Entry 5YEM (X-ray diffraction, 1.49 A resolution); this record covers chains B and D of the 4 polymer chains in the assembly.

# Chain B (and D)
Protein: Catalase
From: Mycothermus thermophilus
Notes: EC 1.11.1.6; chain D of this document is another copy of the same molecule, construct and numbering; everything in this record applies to it too
UniProtKB: M4GGR5 (M4GGR5_9PEZI); residues 21-698 here correspond to UniProt positions 40-717 (UniProt number = residue number + 19)
Sequence (678 residues; numbered 21 to 698; the number before each row is that of its first residue):
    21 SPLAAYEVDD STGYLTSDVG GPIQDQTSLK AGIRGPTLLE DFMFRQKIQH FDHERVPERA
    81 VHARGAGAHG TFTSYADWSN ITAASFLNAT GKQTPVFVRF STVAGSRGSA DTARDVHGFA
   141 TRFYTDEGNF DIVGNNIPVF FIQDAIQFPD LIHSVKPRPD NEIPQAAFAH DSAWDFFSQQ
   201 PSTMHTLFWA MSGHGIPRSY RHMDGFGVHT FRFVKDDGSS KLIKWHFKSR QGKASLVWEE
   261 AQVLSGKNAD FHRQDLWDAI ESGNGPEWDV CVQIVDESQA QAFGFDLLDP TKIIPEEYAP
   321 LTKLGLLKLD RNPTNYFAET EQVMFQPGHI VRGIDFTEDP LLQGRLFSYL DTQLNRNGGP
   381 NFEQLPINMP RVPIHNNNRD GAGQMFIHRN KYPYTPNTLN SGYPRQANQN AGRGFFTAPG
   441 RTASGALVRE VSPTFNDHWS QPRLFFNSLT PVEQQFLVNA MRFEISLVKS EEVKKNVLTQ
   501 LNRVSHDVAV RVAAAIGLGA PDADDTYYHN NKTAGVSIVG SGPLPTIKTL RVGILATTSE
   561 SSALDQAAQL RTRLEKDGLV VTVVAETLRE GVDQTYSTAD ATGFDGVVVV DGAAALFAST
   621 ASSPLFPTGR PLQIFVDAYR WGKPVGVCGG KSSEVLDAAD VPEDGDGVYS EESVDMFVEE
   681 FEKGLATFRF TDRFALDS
Sequence notes: engineered mutation Phe188 (Thr207 in M4GGR5)
Metal / ion sites: Ca2+ near Ser255 (its only coordinating residue here); heme Fe near Tyr369 (its only coordinating residue here)
Residues lining bound ligands:
  - heme (HEM), molecule 1: Ile68, Phe71, Asp72
  - heme (HEM), molecule 2: Arg79, Ala80, Val81, His82, Arg119, Ser121, Gly138, Phe139, Ala140, Val153, Gly154, Asn155, Phe160, Ala165, Phe168, Val228, His229, Val343, Met344, Phe345, Leu361, Arg365, Ser368, Tyr369, Thr372, Gln373, Arg376
Reported in the primary citation:
  - mutagenesis - T188F: decreased catalytic activity
  - mutagenesis - T188F, E484I: increased catalytic activity on catechol
  - mutagenesis - E484D: unchanged catalytic activity

# Interface between chain B and chain D
Pairs across the interface (267):
  Gln44(B) with Arg449(D)
  Asp45(B) with Ile166(D)
  Gln46(B) with Ile166(D); Gln167(D); Asp170(D), hydrogen bond; Gln200(D)
  Thr47(B) with Asp164(D); Ile166(D); Arg449(D); Glu450(D); Val451(D)
  Ser48(B) with Asp164(D), hydrogen bond; Ile166(D); Val448(D); Arg449(D)
  Leu49(B) with Leu447(D); Val448(D); Arg449(D)
  Lys50(B) with Ala446(D); Leu447(D); Val448(D), hydrogen bond (backbone-backbone); Glu450(D), hydrogen bond (side chain-backbone)
  Ala51(B) with Ala443(D); Leu447(D), hydrophobic
  Gly52(B) with Ser444(D); Ala446(D), hydrogen bond (backbone-backbone); Val448(D)
  Ile53(B) with Val448(D); Glu450(D); Val451(D); Ser452(D)
  Arg54(B) with Ala300(D); Gln301(D); Asp306(D), salt bridge; Leu308(D); Glu358(D); Ser452(D)
  Gly55(B) with Glu358(D)
  Pro56(B) with Glu358(D); Gln363(D)
  Thr57(B) with Gln363(D), hydrogen bond (backbone-side chain)
  Leu58(B) with Leu447(D), hydrophobic
  Asp61(B) with Arg449(D), salt bridge
  Met63(B) with Arg449(D)
  Phe64(B) with Ala165(D), hydrophobic; Ile166(D), hydrophobic; Gly364(D); Phe367(D), hydrophobic
  Arg65(B) with Phe367(D)
  Lys67(B) with Ile166(D), hydrogen bond (side chain-backbone); Pro169(D); Asp170(D), salt bridge
  Ile68(B) with Ala165(D); Pro169(D); Phe367(D), hydrophobic; Ser368(D)
  Gln69(B) with Asp371(D)
  Phe71(B) with Ala80(D), hydrophobic; Phe168(D), hydrophobic; Pro169(D), hydrophobic; Ile172(D), hydrophobic
  Asp72(B) with Phe367(D); Ser368(D), hydrogen bond; Asp371(D); Thr372(D), hydrogen bond (backbone-side chain); Asn375(D)
  His73(B) with Asp371(D), salt bridge; Leu374(D); Asn375(D), hydrogen bond
  Glu74(B) with His173(D), salt bridge
  Arg75(B) with Pro77(D); Glu78(D); Ala80(D), hydrogen bond (side chain-backbone); Lys176(D); Asn375(D), hydrogen bond (backbone-side chain)
  Val76(B) with Pro77(D)
  Pro77(B) with Arg75(D); Val76(D); Pro77(D)
  Glu78(B) with Arg75(D); Arg127(D), salt bridge
  Ala80(B) with Arg75(D), hydrogen bond (backbone-side chain)
  Arg84(B) with Gln185(D)
  Ser126(B) with Arg127(D), hydrogen bond; Gly128(D)
  Arg127(B) with Glu78(D), salt bridge; Ser126(D), hydrogen bond; Arg127(D); Gly128(D); Glu182(D), salt bridge
  Gly128(B) with Ser126(D); Arg127(D); Gly128(D); Ser129(D); Gln185(D), hydrogen bond (backbone-side chain)
  Ser129(B) with Arg127(D); Gly128(D)
  Asp164(B) with Thr47(D); Ser48(D), hydrogen bond
  Ala165(B) with Phe64(D), hydrophobic; Ile68(D)
  Ile166(B) with Asp45(D); Gln46(D); Thr47(D); Ser48(D); Phe64(D), hydrophobic; Lys67(D), hydrogen bond (backbone-side chain)
  Gln167(B) with Gln46(D)
  Phe168(B) with Phe71(D), hydrophobic
  Pro169(B) with Lys67(D); Ile68(D); Phe71(D), hydrophobic
  Asp170(B) with Gln46(D), hydrogen bond; Lys67(D), salt bridge
  Ile172(B) with Phe71(D), hydrophobic
  His173(B) with Glu74(D), salt bridge
  Lys176(B) with Arg75(D)
  Arg178(B) with Trp277(D)
  Pro179(B) with Asn335(D); Tyr336(D), hydrogen bond (backbone-backbone)
  Asp180(B) with Trp277(D); Pro333(D); Thr334(D); Tyr336(D), hydrogen bond (backbone-backbone)
  Asn181(B) with Arg273(D); Trp277(D); Tyr336(D)
  Glu182(B) with Arg127(D), salt bridge; Arg273(D), salt bridge; Tyr336(D), hydrogen bond
  Ile183(B) with Arg273(D); Gln274(D)
  Pro184(B) with Asp270(D)
  Gln185(B) with Arg84(D); Gly128(D), hydrogen bond (side chain-backbone); Ala269(D); Asp270(D), hydrogen bond (backbone-side chain)
  Gln200(B) with Gln46(D)
  Glu259(B) with Pro627(D); Arg630(D), salt bridge; Gln633(D)
  Gln262(B) with Gly266(D); Lys267(D)
  Ser265(B) with Gly266(D), hydrogen bond (side chain-backbone)
  Gly266(B) with Gln262(D); Ser265(D), hydrogen bond (backbone-side chain); Gly266(D)
  Lys267(B) with Gln262(D), hydrogen bond
  Ala269(B) with Gln185(D)
  Asp270(B) with Pro184(D); Gln185(D), hydrogen bond (side chain-backbone)
  Arg273(B) with Asn181(D); Glu182(D), salt bridge; Ile183(D)
  Gln274(B) with Ile183(D)
  Trp277(B) with Arg178(D); Asp180(D); Asn181(D)
  Ala300(B) with Arg54(D)
  Gln301(B) with Arg54(D), hydrogen bond
  Asp306(B) with Arg54(D), salt bridge
  Leu308(B) with Arg54(D)
  Pro333(B) with Asp180(D)
  Thr334(B) with Asp180(D)
  Asn335(B) with Pro179(D)
  Tyr336(B) with Pro179(D), hydrogen bond (backbone-backbone); Asp180(D), hydrogen bond (backbone-backbone); Asn181(D); Glu182(D), hydrogen bond
  Glu358(B) with Arg54(D); Gly55(D); Pro56(D)
  Gln363(B) with Pro56(D); Thr57(D), hydrogen bond (side chain-backbone)
  Gly364(B) with Phe64(D)
  Phe367(B) with Phe64(D), hydrophobic; Arg65(D); Ile68(D), hydrophobic; Gln69(D); Asp72(D)
  Ser368(B) with Ile68(D); Asp72(D), hydrogen bond
  Asp371(B) with Gln69(D); Asp72(D); His73(D), salt bridge
  Thr372(B) with Asp72(D), hydrogen bond (side chain-backbone)
  Asn375(B) with Asp72(D); His73(D), hydrogen bond; Arg75(D), hydrogen bond (side chain-backbone)
  Ala443(B) with Ala51(D)
  Ser444(B) with Gly52(D)
  Ala446(B) with Lys50(D); Gly52(D), hydrogen bond (backbone-backbone)
  Leu447(B) with Leu49(D); Lys50(D); Ala51(D), hydrophobic; Leu58(D), hydrophobic
  Val448(B) with Ser48(D); Leu49(D); Lys50(D), hydrogen bond (backbone-backbone); Gly52(D); Ile53(D)
  Arg449(B) with Gln44(D); Thr47(D); Ser48(D); Leu49(D); Asp61(D), salt bridge; Met63(D)
  Glu450(B) with Thr47(D); Lys50(D), hydrogen bond (backbone-side chain); Ile53(D)
  Val451(B) with Thr47(D); Ile53(D)
  Ser452(B) with Ile53(D); Arg54(D)
  Asn479(B) with Pro624(D), hydrogen bond (side chain-backbone)
  Arg482(B) with Pro624(D); Leu625(D)
  Phe483(B) with Ser597(D); Thr598(D)
  Ser486(B) with Leu588(D); Thr595(D); Thr598(D)
  Leu487(B) with Thr598(D)
  Ala514(B) with Thr587(D)
  Ala515(B) with Thr587(D); Leu588(D), hydrogen bond (backbone-backbone); Thr595(D)
  Ile516(B) with Leu588(D)
  Gly517(B) with Leu588(D), hydrogen bond (backbone-backbone)
  Thr587(B) with Ala514(D); Ala515(D)
  Leu588(B) with Ser486(D); Ala515(D), hydrogen bond (backbone-backbone); Ile516(D); Gly517(D), hydrogen bond (backbone-backbone)
  Thr595(B) with Ser486(D); Ala515(D)
  Ser597(B) with Phe483(D)
  Thr598(B) with Phe483(D); Ser486(D); Leu487(D)
  Thr620(B) with Arg640(D), hydrogen bond (backbone-side chain); Asp660(D)
  Ser622(B) with Ala695(D)
  Ser623(B) with Ala695(D)
  Pro624(B) with Asn479(D), hydrogen bond (backbone-side chain); Arg482(D), hydrogen bond (backbone-side chain); Ala695(D); Leu696(D); Asp697(D)
  Leu625(B) with Arg482(D)
  Pro627(B) with Glu259(D)
  Thr628(B) with Arg640(D), hydrogen bond (backbone-side chain)
  Gly629(B) with Arg640(D)
  Arg630(B) with Glu259(D), salt bridge
  Gln633(B) with Glu259(D); Gln633(D)
  Arg640(B) with Ser619(D), hydrogen bond (side chain-backbone); Thr628(D), hydrogen bond (side chain-backbone); Gly629(D)
  Asp660(B) with Ser619(D), hydrogen bond; Thr620(D)
  Ala695(B) with Ser623(D); Pro624(D)
  Leu696(B) with Pro624(D)
  Asp697(B) with Pro624(D)
Other interface residues (no listed pair), chain B (129 interface residues in all): Arg79, Val81, Phe337, Pro360, Leu374, Gly445, Pro453, Gln475, Lys494, Asp637
Other interface residues (no listed pair), chain D (129 interface residues in all): Arg79, Val81, Phe337, Pro360, Gly445, Pro453, Gln475, Lys494, Ser622

# In short
The chain B/chain D interface involves 129 residues from each chain, with 52 hydrogen bonds and 18 salt
bridges. Polar contacts include Arg54(B)-Asp306(D), Asp61(B)-Arg449(D) and Lys67(B)-Asp170(D). Ligands of
chain B: heme. From the paper: T188F and E484I of chain B increase catalytic activity on catechol; T188F of
chain B reduces catalytic activity.
Both chains are Catalase (Mycothermus thermophilus). Entry 5YEM (CATPO mutant - T188F) was determined by X-ray
diffraction (same publication as 7WCA and 7VN0).
